PDB entry 5ZVT | electron microscopy, 3.30 A resolution | chains V and X of the 35 polymer chains in the assembly

== Chain V ==
Protein: Core protein VP6
Organism: Grass carp reovirus
UniProt: Q8JU64 (Q8JU64_9REOV); residues 1-412 here = UniProt positions 1-412
Sequence (412 residues; row label = number of the first residue in the row):
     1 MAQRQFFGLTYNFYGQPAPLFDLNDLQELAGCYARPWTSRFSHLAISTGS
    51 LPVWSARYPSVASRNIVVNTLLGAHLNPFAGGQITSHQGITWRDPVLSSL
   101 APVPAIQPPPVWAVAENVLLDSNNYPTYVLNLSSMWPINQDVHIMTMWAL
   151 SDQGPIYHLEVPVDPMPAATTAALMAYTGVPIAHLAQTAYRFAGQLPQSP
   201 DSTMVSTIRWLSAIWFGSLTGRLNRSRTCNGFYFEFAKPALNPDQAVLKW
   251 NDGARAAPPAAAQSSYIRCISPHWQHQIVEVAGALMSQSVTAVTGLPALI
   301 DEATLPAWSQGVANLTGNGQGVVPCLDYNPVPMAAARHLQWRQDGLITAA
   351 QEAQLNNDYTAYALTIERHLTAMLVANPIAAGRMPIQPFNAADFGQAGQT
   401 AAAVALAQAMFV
Disordered / not traced: 1

== Chain X ==
Protein: VP3
Organism: Grass carp reovirus
UniProt: Q9E3V8 (Q9E3V8_9REOV); residue numbers follow UniProt; this construct covers 1-1214
Sequence (1214 residues; each row starts with the number of its first residue):
     1 MPRRSARKAQSAIASPADTNVVPAKDAPTTNSPPSTTSPNQAAADANQQQ
    51 AGIVSSQSGPNAVGDSAPSSSVNNDGDIITRPTSDSIAAVANATKPAAVV
   101 SDPQSMKVTPIVNPSSYVCNVCNARFSTMSALSEHLRSDHRDDASTLLAT
   151 PMINNAIRSFLTAWDDIRILSPDVSSKSLSAYLDSAVANGPELIIEDTGL
   201 CTSFMLLDNIPSAHLTKELIGFTWFMQMYQMTPPLPEGAVNRIVCMTNWA
   251 SLGDEGRGLEVRLPPPTDSSVHAYKTVLSRGYIDNAQFNPLALRSNVLLM
   301 LLQFTLSNLKINKSSTFTSDVTTITSGRMIRAFEGRPELLALAYPGRAVL
   351 PTQTKNAQFLSTAIADRIGRLDRANLIGGEVSAMVECMELCDALTLHIRE
   401 TYIMLLRSMHQDPTQIVQIVNECANNLLNSTIPISLRPTILCPWFASSED
   451 LRLQQVMHLVNISSNTAAALPLVEALSTLLRSVTPLVLDPTVLTNAITTI
   501 SESTTQTISPISEILRLLQPMGNDYAAFWKCIASWAYNGLVTTVLSEDAF
   551 PDSSQSITHLPSMWKCLFLTLAGPMTSDPHSPVKVFMALANLLAQPEPIA
   601 IGVPGMHQTTPASQFSHPGVWPPGFLNPQLINPQQAPLLRAFAEHIRANW
   651 PQPSEFGYGSTLQGSANLFIPSNRMVYPWPNQPLPRLTVAPTYDSAMSNW
   701 ISTTIAFFIRVVNSVNMTATVNDLTRRTMTGVMTAMRQVKTMTPFYIQHM
   751 CPTELSVLASVTVTPPFQVPFTRLVQNDVITNVLVARVDPAQRGDAAVDI
   801 RATHATFAAALPVDPAAIVVAMLCGQTETNLIPSHHYGKAFAPLFASNAM
   851 FTRNQRAVITREAFVCARSAVAQCQDAGFLVPRPLDALRQFDVTSAAAAE
   901 IMHAVNDAFKTAFDLDGALLDGLALYGDPRIADLSAAYLQYGGNVVREHV
   951 PPGPSHIHRALQQVESTFMAEMNLFNVARGNLYLVQTATNGNWSPMAPVA
  1001 APPFVRGGPNVRVVGRFGTIVPRPNGLEPQLIDDGNVPRDIAGDWVYPSD
  1051 VLQVSVAVFRDYVWPMVKAGRTRVLVELGHYVYTLHYYDPQISLDEAPIL
  1101 EEWLSKINPAGIPPVPFCIPIPQVYPCITARRVHYAFTSENNNDSLFSTN
  1151 AASIDTAFGENAAVSPLRWPGLVDPNYRVGTNDLPNRITLYNSLYRYNFT
  1201 YPTLDGIMYVRSAT
Disordered / not traced: 1-187, 334-336, 521-523, 1212-1214

== Interface between chain V and chain X ==
Residue-residue contacts (21):
  Ala-30(V) / Asn-1025(X)
  Gly-31(V) / Asn-1025(X)
  Ser-42(V) / Pro-1024(X)
  Ser-42(V) / Asn-1025(X)  hydrogen bond
  His-43(V) / Pro-1024(X)
  His-43(V) / Leu-1027(X)
  Leu-44(V) / Pro-1024(X)
  Ala-45(V) / Asn-1025(X)
  Ile-46(V) / Pro-1024(X)
  Thr-48(V) / Val-1021(X)
  Thr-48(V) / Pro-1022(X)  hydrogen bond (side chain-backbone)
  Leu-51(V) / Ile-1032(X)  hydrophobic
  Leu-51(V) / Asn-1036(X)
  Leu-51(V) / Pro-1038(X)
  Val-53(V) / Arg-1023(X)
  Trp-54(V) / Gln-1030(X)
  Trp-54(V) / Val-1037(X)  hydrophobic
  Trp-54(V) / Arg-1039(X)
  Ser-55(V) / Gln-1030(X)
  Ala-56(V) / Asp-1040(X)
  Arg-64(V) / Leu-1027(X)
Other interface residues (no listed pair), chain V (16 interface residues in all): Glu-28, Pro-52

== Summary ==
Chain V and chain X form an interface of 16 and 13 residues respectively; the contacts include 2 hydrogen
bonds. Polar contacts include Ser-42(V)/Asn-1025(X) and Thr-48(V)/Pro-1022(X).
Chain V is Core protein VP6 and chain X is VP3, both from Grass carp reovirus; the structure, Structure of RNA
polymerase complex and genome within a dsRNA virus provides insights into the mechanisms ..., was determined
by electron microscopy, deposited together with 5ZVS.
